8OHZ - chains S and T of the 28 polymer chains in the assembly; structure by X-ray diffraction, 2.65 A resolution.

== Chain S ==
Protein: Proteasome subunit alpha type-6
Organism: Saccharomyces cerevisiae
Reference sequence: P40302 (PSA6_YEAST); residues 0-233 here correspond to UniProt positions 1-234 (UniProt number = residue number + 1)
Amino-acid sequence (234 residues; each row starts with the number of its first residue; numbering starts at 0):
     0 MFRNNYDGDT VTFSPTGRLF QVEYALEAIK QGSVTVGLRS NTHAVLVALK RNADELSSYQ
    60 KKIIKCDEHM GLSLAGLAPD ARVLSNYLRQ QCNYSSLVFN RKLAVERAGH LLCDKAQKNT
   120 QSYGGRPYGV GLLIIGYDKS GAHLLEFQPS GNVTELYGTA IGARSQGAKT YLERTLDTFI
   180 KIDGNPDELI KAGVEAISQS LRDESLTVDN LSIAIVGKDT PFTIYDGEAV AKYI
Disordered / not traced: 0-2
UniProt features mapped onto this chain:
  - modified residue: Ser13 (Phosphoserine)
  - cross-link: Lys190 (Glycyl lysine isopeptide (Lys-Gly) (interchain with G-Cter in ubiquitin))

== Chain T ==
Protein: Probable proteasome subunit alpha type-7
Organism: Saccharomyces cerevisiae
Reference sequence: P21242 (PSA7_YEAST); residues -3 to 284 here correspond to UniProt positions 1-288 (UniProt number = residue number + 4)
Amino-acid sequence (288 residues; numbered -3 to 284; the number before each row is that of its first residue; numbers below 1 keep their minus sign (Met-3 is residue -3)):
    -3 MTSIGTGYDL SNSVFSPDGR NFQVEYAVKA VENGTTSIGI KCNDGVVFAV EKLITSKLLV
    57 PQKNVKIQVV DRHIGCVYSG LIPDGRHLVN RGREEAASFK KLYKTPIPIP AFADRLGQYV
   117 QAHTLYNSVR PFGVSTIFGG VDKNGAHLYM LEPSGSYWGY KGAATGKGRQ SAKAELEKLV
   177 DHHPEGLSAR EAVKQAAKII YLAHEDNKEK DFELEISWCS LSETNGLHKF VKGDLLQEAI
   237 DFAQKEINGD DDEDEDDSDN VMSSDDENAP VATNANATTD QEGDIHLE
Disordered / not traced: -3 to 1, 245-284
UniProt features mapped onto this chain:
  - modified residue: Thr-2 (N-acetylthreonine)

== Interface between chain S and chain T ==
Contacting residue pairs (68; chain S residue first):
  Asn4(S) - Leu6(T)
  Tyr5(S) - Asp5(T)  hydrogen bond
  Tyr5(S) - Leu6(T)  hydrophobic
  Thr9(S) - Arg126(T)
  Val10(S) - Gln19(T)  hydrogen bond (backbone-side chain)
  Val10(S) - Asn123(T)
  Val10(S) - Ser124(T)
  Val10(S) - Val125(T)
  Val10(S) - Arg126(T)
  Thr11(S) - Leu6(T)
  Thr11(S) - Gln19(T)
  Phe12(S) - Gln19(T)  hydrogen bond (backbone-side chain)
  Phe12(S) - Tyr22(T)
  Phe12(S) - Ala23(T)  hydrophobic
  Phe12(S) - Leu77(T)  hydrophobic
  Phe12(S) - Arg126(T)
  Phe12(S) - Pro127(T)
  Phe12(S) - Gly129(T)
  Ser13(S) - Tyr22(T)
  Pro14(S) - Tyr22(T)  hydrophobic
  Pro14(S) - Lys25(T)
  Thr15(S) - Lys25(T)
  Gly16(S) - Tyr22(T)
  Gly16(S) - Lys25(T)
  Gly16(S) - Ala26(T)
  Leu18(S) - Leu77(T)  hydrophobic
  Leu18(S) - Arg126(T)
  Arg38(S) - Val56(T)
  Glu105(S) - Lys59(T)  salt bridge
  His109(S) - Arg82(T)
  Cys112(S) - Arg82(T)
  Asp113(S) - Arg82(T)  salt bridge
  Asp113(S) - Asn86(T)
  Gln116(S) - Pro79(T)
  Gln116(S) - Asp80(T)
  Gln116(S) - His83(T)  hydrogen bond
  Thr119(S) - Arg126(T)  hydrogen bond (backbone-side chain)
  Gln120(S) - His83(T)
  Gln120(S) - His119(T)
  Gln120(S) - Val125(T)
  Gln120(S) - Arg126(T)  hydrogen bond (backbone-backbone)
  Gln120(S) - Pro127(T)
  Gln120(S) - Phe128(T)
  Ser121(S) - Ser124(T)
  Tyr122(S) - Ser124(T)  hydrogen bond (backbone-backbone)
  Ser149(S) - Pro79(T)
  Gly150(S) - Pro79(T)
  Asn151(S) - Ile78(T)
  Asn151(S) - Pro79(T)
  Thr153(S) - Leu55(T)
  Thr153(S) - Asn60(T)
  Glu154(S) - Val56(T)  hydrogen bond (backbone-backbone)
  Glu154(S) - Lys59(T)
  Glu154(S) - Asn60(T)  hydrogen bond (backbone-side chain)
  Leu155(S) - Leu54(T)
  Leu155(S) - Leu55(T)  hydrophobic
  Leu155(S) - Val56(T)
  Tyr156(S) - Lys53(T)
  Tyr156(S) - Leu54(T)  hydrogen bond (backbone-backbone)
  Tyr156(S) - Leu55(T)
  Tyr156(S) - Val56(T)
  Tyr156(S) - Pro57(T)
  Gly157(S) - Leu54(T)
  Lys168(S) - Leu54(T)
  Leu171(S) - Leu54(T)
  Glu172(S) - Ser52(T)  hydrogen bond
  Glu172(S) - Lys53(T)
  Leu175(S) - Lys53(T)
Also at the interface, not in a pair above, chain S (35 interface residues in all): Val152, Phe178
Also at the interface, not in a pair above, chain T (31 interface residues in all): Thr51

== Summary ==
35 residues of chain S face 31 of chain T across their interface; the contacts include 11 hydrogen bonds and 2
salt bridges. Among the polar pairs are Glu105(S)-Lys59(T), Asp113(S)-Arg82(T) and Tyr5(S)-Asp5(T).
Chain S is Proteasome subunit alpha type-6 and chain T is Probable proteasome subunit alpha type-7, both from
Saccharomyces cerevisiae; the structure, Yeast 20S proteasome in complex with a photoswitchable cepafungin
derivative (transCep1), was determined by X-ray diffraction together with 8OI1 from the same study.
